8FNW - chains D and P of the 19 polymer chains in the assembly; structure by electron microscopy, 6.73 A resolution (low resolution: residue-level contacts below are approximate; hydrogen-bond / salt-bridge calls are withheld).

== Chain D ==
Protein: Adenosine deaminase
Organism: Escherichia coli
UniProtKB: A0A8E2SFD7 (A0A8E2SFD7_ECOLX); numbering as in UniProt (aligned over 1-799)
Amino-acid sequence (799 residues; each row starts with the number of its first residue):
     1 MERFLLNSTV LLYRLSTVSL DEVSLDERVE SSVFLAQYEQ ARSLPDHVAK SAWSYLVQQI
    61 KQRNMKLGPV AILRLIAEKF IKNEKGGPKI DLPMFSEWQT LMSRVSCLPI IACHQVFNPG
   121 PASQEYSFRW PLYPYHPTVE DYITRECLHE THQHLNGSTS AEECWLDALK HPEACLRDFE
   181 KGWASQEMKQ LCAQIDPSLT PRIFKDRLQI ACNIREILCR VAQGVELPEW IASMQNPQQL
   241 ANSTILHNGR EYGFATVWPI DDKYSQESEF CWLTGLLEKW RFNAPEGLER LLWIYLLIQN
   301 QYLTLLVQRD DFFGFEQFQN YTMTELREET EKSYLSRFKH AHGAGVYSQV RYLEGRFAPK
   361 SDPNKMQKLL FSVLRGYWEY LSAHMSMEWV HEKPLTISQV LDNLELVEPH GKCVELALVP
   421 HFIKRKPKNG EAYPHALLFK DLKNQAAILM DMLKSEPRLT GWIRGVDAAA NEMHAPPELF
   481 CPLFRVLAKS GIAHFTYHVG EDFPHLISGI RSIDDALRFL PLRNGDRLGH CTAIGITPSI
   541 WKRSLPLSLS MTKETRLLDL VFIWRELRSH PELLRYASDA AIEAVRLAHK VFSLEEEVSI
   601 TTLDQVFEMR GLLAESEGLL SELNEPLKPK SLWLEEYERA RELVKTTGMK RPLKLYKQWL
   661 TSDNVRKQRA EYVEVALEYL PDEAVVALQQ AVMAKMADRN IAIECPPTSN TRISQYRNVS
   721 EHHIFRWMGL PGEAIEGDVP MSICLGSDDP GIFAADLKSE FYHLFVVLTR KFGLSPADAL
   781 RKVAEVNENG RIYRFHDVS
Disordered / not traced: 123-125, 310-321, 620-630, 709-713, 799
Construct notes: conflict Thr274 (Ile in A0A8E2SFD7)
Ion coordination: Zn2+: His152, His154, His498, His530
From the paper describing this entry:
  - mutagenesis - H152A/H154A: abolished catalytic activity on ATP

== Chain P ==
Protein: Archaeal ATPase
Organism: Escherichia coli
UniProtKB: A0A8H9B1T2 (A0A8H9B1T2_ECOLX); numbering as in UniProt (aligned over 1-947)
Amino-acid sequence (947 residues; each row starts with the number of its first residue):
     1 MTDSVQTETT KGKIIINLFA PNLSGSTKED DLIQKSLRDQ LVESIRNSIA YPDTDKFAGL
    61 TRFIDEPGRN VFFVDGTRGA GKTTFINSVV KSLNSDQDDV KVNIKCLPTI DPTKLPRHEP
   121 ILVTVTARLN KMVSDKLKGY WASNDYRKQK EQWQNHLAQL QRGLHLLTDK EYKPEYFSDA
   181 LKLDAQLDYS IGGQDLSEIF EELVKRACEI LDCKAILITF DDIDTQFDAG WDVLESIRKF
   241 FNSRKLVVVA TGDLRLYSQL IRGKQYENYS KTLLEQEKES VRLAERGYMV EHLEQQYLLK
   301 LFPVQKRIQL KTMLQLVGEK GKAGKEEIKV KTEPSMQDID AIDVRQAIGD AVREGLNLRE
   361 GSDADMYVNE LLKQPVRLLM QVLQDFYTKK YHATSVKLDG KQSRNERPDE LSVPNLLRNA
   421 LYGSMLSNIY RAGLNYEQHR FGMDSLCKDI FTYVKQDRDF NTGFYLRPQS ESEALRNCSI
   481 YLASQVSENC QGSLSKFLQM LLVGCGSVSI FNQFVTELAR AENDREKFEQ LISEYVAYMS
   541 VGRIESASHW ANRCCAVVAN SPNDEKIGVF LGMVQLNRKS RQNMPEGYKK FNIDTENGLA
   601 KAAMASSLST VASNNLMDFC SVFNLIGAIA DISACRCERS AITNAFNKVI AQTTCIVPPW
   661 SEAAVRAEMK GSSKSADNDA AVLDVDLDPK DDGVIDESQQ DDATEFSDAI TKVEQWLKNV
   721 NEIEIGIRPS ALLIGKVWSR FYFNLNNVAD QHKTRLYRNA EHGRMASQSN AAKIMRFNVL
   781 AFLHAVLVEE SLYHSVSDRE YIGEGLRLNP VTSVDEFEKK IKIIGEKLKA DNKTWKNTHP
   841 LFFLLISCPI LHPFIFPIGG INCSVKALNK ETSFNKLIDE IVGDKLLSDE EWDYLTKNND
   901 QKTNTRQQIF QNTITSLNSS TIVGASYDKD TPARKTKSPS LGDSEEK
Disordered / not traced: 1-34, 51-68, 77-80, 95-101, 141-146, 184-189, 396-411, 520-523, 662-703, 898-908, 935-947
Construct notes: conflict Lys11 (Glu in A0A8H9B1T2), Ser24 (Pro in A0A8H9B1T2), Pro67 (Ser in A0A8H9B1T2), Ser335 (Gly in A0A8H9B1T2), Asp409 (Asn in A0A8H9B1T2), Asn428 (Ser in A0A8H9B1T2), Asn583 (His in A0A8H9B1T2), Glu586 (Gly in A0A8H9B1T2), Arg636 (Leu in A0A8H9B1T2), Ile858 (Val in A0A8H9B1T2)

== Interface between chain D and chain P ==
Residue-residue contacts (14; chain D residue first):
  Val225(D) with Lys148(P)
  Glu226(D) with Arg147(P); Lys148(P)
  Pro228(D) with Lys148(P)
  Ser243(D) with Lys182(P)
  Thr244(D) with Leu183(P)
  Arg250(D) with Arg206(P); Glu209(P)
  Glu251(D) with Leu183(P)
  Gly253(D) with Asn155(P)
  Phe254(D) with Asn155(P)
  Ala255(D) with Asn155(P)
  Thr256(D) with Glu151(P)
  Val257(D) with Lys150(P)

== Summary ==
Chain D and chain P form an interface of 12 and 9 residues respectively. His152(D), His154(D), His498(D) and
His530(D) coordinate Zn2+. From the paper: H152A/H154A of chain D abolish catalytic activity on ATP.
Chain D is Adenosine deaminase and chain P is Archaeal ATPase, both from Escherichia coli; the structure,
Structure of RdrA-RdrB complex from Escherichia coli RADAR defense system, was determined by electron
microscopy together with 8FNT, 8FNU and 8FNV from the same study.
